5XHK - chain A; structure by X-ray diffraction, 1.28 A resolution.

# Chain A
Molecule: Bromodomain-containing protein 2
Source organism: Homo sapiens
UniProtKB: P25440 (BRD2_HUMAN); numbering as in UniProt (aligned over 348-455)
Sequence (115 residues; numbered 341 to 455; the number before each row is that of its first residue):
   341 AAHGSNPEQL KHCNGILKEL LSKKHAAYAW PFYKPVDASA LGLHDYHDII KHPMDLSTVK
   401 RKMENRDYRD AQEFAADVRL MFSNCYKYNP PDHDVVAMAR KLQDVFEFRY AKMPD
Construct notes: expression tag (341-347)
Small-molecule neighbours:
  - methoxyethane (2ME): Trp-370, Pro-371, His-433, Asp-434, Val-435, Met-438
  - phenanthridin-6(5H)-one (LDR): Trp-370, Pro-371, Phe-372, Val-376, Leu-381, Leu-383, Cys-425, Tyr-428, Asn-429, His-433, Val-435
UniProt features mapped onto this chain:
  - mutagenesis: Val-376 (V376A: Abolished binding to histone H4 acetylated at 'Lys-12' (H4K12ac)), Leu-381 (L381A: Reduced binding to histone H4 acetylated at 'Lys-12' (H4K12ac)), Leu-383 (L383A: Reduced binding to histone H4 acetylated at 'Lys-12' (H4K12ac)), Asn-429 (N429A: Abolished binding to histone H4 acetylated at 'Lys-12' (H4K12ac))

# Summary
Bound to chain A: methoxyethane and phenanthridin-6(5H)-one. From UniProt: 4 mutagenesis sites.
Chain A is Bromodomain-containing protein 2 (Homo sapiens); the structure, Crystal structure of the BRD2-BD2
in complex with phenanthridinone, was determined by X-ray diffraction, deposited together with 5XHE.
